PDB entry 7LO0 | X-ray diffraction, 2.71 A resolution | chains A and Q of the 3 polymer chains in the assembly

[Chain A]
Name: Histone chaperone ASF1A
From: Homo sapiens
UniProt: Q9Y294 (ASF1A_HUMAN); residues 1-155 here = UniProt positions 1-155
Chain sequence (157 residues; each row starts with the number of its first residue; numbers below 1 keep their minus sign (Gly-1 is residue -1)):
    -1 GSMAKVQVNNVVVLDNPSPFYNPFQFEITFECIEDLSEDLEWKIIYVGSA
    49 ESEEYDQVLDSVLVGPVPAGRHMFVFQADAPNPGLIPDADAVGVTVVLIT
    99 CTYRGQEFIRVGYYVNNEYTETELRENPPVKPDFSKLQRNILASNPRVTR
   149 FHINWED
Disordered / not traced: -1 to 0, 155
Sequence notes: expression tag (-1 to 0)
Curated features (UniProtKB/Swiss-Prot):
  - motif: Ile31 to Asp37 (Required for interaction with HIRA)
  - mutagenesis: Glu36 to Asp37 (Abrogates interaction with HIRA and induction of senescence-associated heterochromatin foci), Asp37 (D37A: Abrogates interaction with CHAF1B and HIRA), Glu49 (E49A: Loss of interaction with TLK2), Asp54 (D54R: Reduces interaction with histone H3), Val62 to Pro64 (Abrogates interaction with HIRA and induction of senescence-associated heterochromatin foci), Asp88 (D88A: Loss of interaction with TLK2. Reduced phosphorylation), Val94 (V94R: Abrogates interaction with histone H3 and histone H4. Loss of interaction with TLK2. Reduced phosphorylation), Arg108 (R108E: Reduces interaction with histone H3)
What the authors report for this chain:
  - mutagenesis - D37A, D58A: unchanged binding to GFP-TLK2
  - mutagenesis - D37A: unchanged catalytic activity on TLK2
  - mutagenesis - D88A, V94R: decreased catalytic activity

[Chain Q]
Name: Serine/threonine-protein kinase tousled-like 2
From: Homo sapiens
Notes: EC 2.7.11.1
UniProt: Q86UE8 (TLK2_HUMAN); numbering as in UniProt (aligned over 3-23)
Chain sequence (21 residues; numbered 3 to 23; the number before each row is that of its first residue):
     3 EELHSLDPRRQELLEARFTGV
Disordered / not traced: 3-10, 18-23
What the authors report for this chain:
  - mutagenesis - L8R: unchanged binding to Histone chaperone ASF1A (chain A)
  - mutagenesis - L16A/R19A/F20A: abolished binding to Histone chaperone ASF1A (chain A)

[Interface between chain A and chain Q]
Pairs across the interface - 17 pairs, chain A then chain Q:
  Asp37(A) with Gln13(Q)
  Asp58(A) with Arg12(Q), salt bridge
  Ser59(A) with Arg11(Q), hydrogen bond (backbone-backbone); Arg12(Q), hydrogen bond (backbone-backbone)
  Val60(A) with Arg12(Q); Glu14(Q)
  Leu61(A) with Arg12(Q), hydrogen bond (backbone-backbone); Gln13(Q); Glu14(Q), hydrogen bond (backbone-backbone)
  Val62(A) with Glu14(Q)
  His70(A) with Leu16(Q)
  Met71(A) with Glu17(Q), hydrogen bond (backbone-backbone)
  Phe72(A) with Glu14(Q); Glu17(Q)
  Val73(A) with Glu14(Q); Glu17(Q)
  Gln75(A) with Arg12(Q)
Interface residues without a listed pair, chain A (15 interface residues in all): Phe28, Glu39, Gly63, Val65
Interface residues without a listed pair, chain Q (7 interface residues in all): Leu15
The authors on this interface:
  - hot spots on chain A (mutagenesis) - V94R: decreased binding to Serine/threonine-protein kinase tousled-like 2 (chain Q)
  - hot spots on chain Q (mutagenesis) - F20A: decreased binding to Histone chaperone ASF1A (chain A)

[In short]
The interface between chain A and chain Q involves 15 residues on one side and 7 on the other, with 5 hydrogen
bonds and 1 salt bridge. Polar contacts include Asp58(A)-Arg12(Q), Ser59(A)-Arg11(Q) and Ser59(A)-Arg12(Q).
The paper reports that D88A and V94R of chain A reduce catalytic activity; L16A/R19A/F20A of chain Q abolish
binding to Histone chaperone ASF1A (chain A); 7 substitutions were tested in all.
Chain A is Histone chaperone ASF1A and chain Q is Serine/threonine-protein kinase tousled-like 2, both from
Homo sapiens; the structure, Structure of human ASF1a in complex with a TLK2 peptide, was determined by X-ray
diffraction together with 7LNY from the same study.
